PDB entry 7U1P | electron microscopy, 3.00 A resolution | chains D and E of the 11 polymer chains in the assembly

[Chain D]
Name: Replication factor C subunit 2
Source organism: Saccharomyces cerevisiae
UniProtKB: P40348 (RFC2_YEAST); numbering as in UniProt (aligned over 1-353)
Amino-acid sequence (353 residues; row label = number of the first residue in the row):
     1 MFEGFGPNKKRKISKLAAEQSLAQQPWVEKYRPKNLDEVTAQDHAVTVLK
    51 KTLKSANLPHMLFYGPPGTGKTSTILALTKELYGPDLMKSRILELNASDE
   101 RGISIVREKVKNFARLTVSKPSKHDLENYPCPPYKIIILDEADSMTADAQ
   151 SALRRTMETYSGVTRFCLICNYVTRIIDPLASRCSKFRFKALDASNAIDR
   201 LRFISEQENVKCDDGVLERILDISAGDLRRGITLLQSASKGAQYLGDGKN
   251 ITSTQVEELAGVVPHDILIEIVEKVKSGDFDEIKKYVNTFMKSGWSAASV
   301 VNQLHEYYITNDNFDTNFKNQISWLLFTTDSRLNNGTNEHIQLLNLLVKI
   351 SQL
Not modelled in the structure: 1-13
Metal / ion sites: Mg2+: Thr72 (together with ATP-gamma-S)
Ligand contacts:
  - ATP-gamma-S (AGS; phosphothiophosphoric acid-adenylate ester), molecule 1: Trp27, Val28, Glu29, Tyr31, Arg32, Pro33, Glu38, Val39, Thr40, Gln42, Pro67, Gly68, Thr69, Gly70, Lys71, Thr72, Ser73, Asn171, Leu192, Arg200, Leu228, Arg229, Ile232
  - ATP-gamma-S (AGS), molecule 2: Glu158, Pro179, Arg183
Swiss-Prot annotation at these positions:
  - binding site (ATP): Val28, Arg32, Gly65 to Ser73, Asn171, Arg229
  - modified residue: Met1 (N-acetylmethionine)

[Chain E]
Name: Replication factor C subunit 5
Source organism: Saccharomyces cerevisiae
UniProtKB: P38251 (RFC5_YEAST); residue numbers follow UniProt; this construct covers 1-354
Amino-acid sequence (354 residues; each row starts with the number of its first residue):
     1 MSLWVDKYRPKSLNALSHNEELTNFLKSLSDQPRDLPHLLLYGPNGTGKK
    51 TRCMALLESIFGPGVYRLKIDVRQFVTASNRKLELNVVSSPYHLEITPSD
   101 MGNNDRIVIQELLKEVAQMEQVDFQDSKDGLAHRYKCVIINEANSLTKDA
   151 QAALRRTMEKYSKNIRLIMVCDSMSPIIAPIKSRCLLIRCPAPSDSEIST
   201 ILSDVVTNERIQLETKDILKRIAQASNGNLRVSLLMLESMALNNELALKS
   251 SSPIIKPDWIIVIHKLTRKIVKERSVNSLIECRAVLYDLLAHCIPANIIL
   301 KELTFSLLDVETLNTTNKSSIIEYSSVFDERLSLGNKAIFHLEGFIAKVM
   351 CCLD
Not modelled in the structure: 1-3, 121-132, 354
Ligand contacts:
  - ADP (adenosine-5'-diphosphate): Val5, Asp6, Tyr8, Arg9, Pro10, Ala15, Leu16, Ser17, His18, Asn45, Gly46, Thr47, Gly48, Lys49, Lys50, Thr51, Arg52, Ile201, Leu230, Arg231, Leu234
  - ATP-gamma-S (AGS; phosphothiophosphoric acid-adenylate ester): Arg155, Glu159, Pro180, Arg184
Swiss-Prot annotation at these positions:
  - binding site (ATP): Val5, Ser17, Gly43 to Thr51, Arg231
Reported in the primary citation:
  - binding site for DNA - Template: Ser79, Arg81, Asn104

[Interface between chain D and chain E]
Pairs across the interface (91; chain D residue first):
  Ser21(D) with Arg134(E)
  Gln24(D) with Arg34(E), hydrogen bond
  Gln25(D) with Asp35(E); Ser162(E); Lys163(E); Arg166(E)
  Pro26(D) with Asp35(E); Leu36(E); Arg166(E)
  Trp27(D) with Asp35(E), hydrogen bond
  Glu29(D) with Glu159(E)
  Arg32(D) with Glu159(E), salt bridge
  Glu94(D) with Arg156(E), salt bridge; Lys160(E), salt bridge
  Asn96(D) with Arg156(E), hydrogen bond; Lys160(E)
  Ala97(D) with Ala152(E); Ala153(E)
  Ser98(D) with Gln110(E); Lys114(E), hydrogen bond (backbone-side chain); Ala153(E)
  Asp99(D) with Lys114(E), salt bridge
  Arg101(D) with Asp149(E), salt bridge
  Asp140(D) with Arg156(E), salt bridge
  Glu141(D) with Arg155(E), salt bridge; Arg156(E)
  Ser144(D) with Ala152(E)
  Asn171(D) with Arg155(E), hydrogen bond; Pro180(E)
  Asp227(D) with Ser183(E), hydrogen bond
  Arg229(D) with Glu159(E), salt bridge; Arg184(E)
  Thr233(D) with Leu186(E)
  Gln236(D) with Asp35(E), hydrogen bond; Pro37(E)
  Lys240(D) with Leu29(E), hydrogen bond (side chain-backbone); Gln32(E), hydrogen bond (side chain-backbone); Asp35(E), hydrogen bond (side chain-backbone)
  Gly241(D) with Ser28(E)
  Tyr244(D) with Asn24(E); Lys27(E); Ser28(E); Asp31(E)
  Glu258(D) with Arg189(E), salt bridge
  Leu259(D) with Phe25(E), hydrophobic
  Phe280(D) with Leu308(E), hydrophobic; Lys318(E)
  Asp281(D) with Lys318(E), salt bridge
  Lys284(D) with Asp309(E), salt bridge
  Asn288(D) with Asn227(E), hydrogen bond
  Met291(D) with Pro44(E)
  Lys292(D) with Pro44(E); Pro191(E); Ala192(E), hydrogen bond (backbone-backbone); Asn227(E)
  Ser293(D) with Arg189(E)
  Gly294(D) with Tyr42(E); Arg189(E)
  Trp295(D) with Arg189(E)
  Ser296(D) with Met174(E)
  Arg332(D) with Ser326(E), hydrogen bond; Val327(E); Glu330(E), salt bridge
  Leu333(D) with Ser175(E)
  Asn335(D) with Glu330(E), hydrogen bond; Ser333(E), hydrogen bond (backbone-side chain); Leu334(E)
  Gly336(D) with Pro176(E); Ser333(E), hydrogen bond (backbone-side chain)
  Thr337(D) with Ser175(E), hydrogen bond (backbone-side chain); Asp329(E); Glu330(E); Ser333(E)
  Asn338(D) with Lys301(E); Asp329(E), hydrogen bond (backbone-side chain)
  Glu339(D) with Met174(E)
  His340(D) with Phe305(E)
  Ile341(D) with Ile322(E), hydrophobic; Ser325(E); Ser326(E); Asp329(E)
  Gln342(D) with Ser326(E), hydrogen bond (side chain-backbone); Asp329(E)
  Leu344(D) with Phe305(E), hydrophobic; Leu308(E), hydrophobic; Ile322(E), hydrophobic
  Asn345(D) with Ile322(E); Glu323(E); Ser326(E), hydrogen bond
  Lys349(D) with Glu323(E), salt bridge
  Gln352(D) with Ser319(E), hydrogen bond
Other interface residues (no listed pair), chain D (57 interface residues in all): Pro67, Thr72, Arg230, Ser237, Gly261, Ser331, Val348
Other interface residues (no listed pair), chain E (61 interface residues in all): Gly43, Arg106, Thr157, Ser173, Ala179, Leu187, Cys190, Gly228, Thr315

[In short]
57 residues of chain D and 61 residues of chain E are in contact; the contacts include 21 hydrogen bonds and
13 salt bridges. Polar contacts include Arg32(D)-Glu159(E), Glu94(D)-Arg156(E) and Glu94(D)-Lys160(E). One
ATP-gamma-S molecule is bound between chain D and chain E. From the paper: a binding site for DNA - Template
at Ser79(E), Arg81(E) and Asn104(E).
Chain D is Replication factor C subunit 2 and chain E is Replication factor C subunit 5, both from
Saccharomyces cerevisiae; the structure, RFC:PCNA bound to DNA with a ssDNA gap of five nucleotides, was
determined by electron microscopy, deposited together with 7U19 and 7U1A.
